Entry 1YO2 (X-ray diffraction, 1.80 A resolution); this record covers chain A.

== Chain A ==
Protein: Carbonic anhydrase II
From: Homo sapiens
Notes: EC 4.2.1.1
Reference sequence: P00918 (CAH2_HUMAN); residues 1-260 here correspond to UniProt positions 0-259 (UniProt number = residue number - 1)
Chain sequence (260 residues; each row starts with the number of its first residue; note: 1 number in that range is skipped by the numbering (no residue carries it; nothing is unmodelled there)):
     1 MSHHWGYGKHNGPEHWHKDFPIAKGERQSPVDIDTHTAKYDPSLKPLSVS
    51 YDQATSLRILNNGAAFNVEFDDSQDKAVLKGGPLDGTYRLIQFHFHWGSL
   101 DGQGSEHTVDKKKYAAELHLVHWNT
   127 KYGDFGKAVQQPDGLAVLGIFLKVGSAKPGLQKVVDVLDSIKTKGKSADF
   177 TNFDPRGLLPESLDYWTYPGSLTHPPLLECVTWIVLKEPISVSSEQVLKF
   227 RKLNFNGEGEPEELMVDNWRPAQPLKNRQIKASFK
Unresolved in the structure: 1-2
Differences from the reference sequence: engineered mutation A64 (His63 in P00918), H200 (Thr198 in P00918)
Ion coordination: Zn2+: H94, H96, H119

== In short ==
H94, H96 and H119 form the Zn2+ site.
Chain A is Carbonic anhydrase II (Homo sapiens); the structure, Proton Transfer from His200 in Human Carbonic
Anhydrase II, was determined by X-ray diffraction (same publication as 1YO0 and 1YO1).
